Entry 7YEZ (electron microscopy, 3.40 A resolution); this record covers chains B and C of the 22 polymer chains in the assembly.

# Chain B (and C)
Name: RNA helicase
Organism: Mammalian orthoreovirus 3
Notes: EC 3.6.4.13; chain C of this document is another copy of the same molecule, construct and numbering; everything in this record applies to it too
Reference sequence: C9E874 (C9E874_9REOV); numbering as in UniProt (aligned over 1-1275)
Amino-acid sequence (1275 residues; numbered 1 to 1275; the number before each row is that of its first residue):
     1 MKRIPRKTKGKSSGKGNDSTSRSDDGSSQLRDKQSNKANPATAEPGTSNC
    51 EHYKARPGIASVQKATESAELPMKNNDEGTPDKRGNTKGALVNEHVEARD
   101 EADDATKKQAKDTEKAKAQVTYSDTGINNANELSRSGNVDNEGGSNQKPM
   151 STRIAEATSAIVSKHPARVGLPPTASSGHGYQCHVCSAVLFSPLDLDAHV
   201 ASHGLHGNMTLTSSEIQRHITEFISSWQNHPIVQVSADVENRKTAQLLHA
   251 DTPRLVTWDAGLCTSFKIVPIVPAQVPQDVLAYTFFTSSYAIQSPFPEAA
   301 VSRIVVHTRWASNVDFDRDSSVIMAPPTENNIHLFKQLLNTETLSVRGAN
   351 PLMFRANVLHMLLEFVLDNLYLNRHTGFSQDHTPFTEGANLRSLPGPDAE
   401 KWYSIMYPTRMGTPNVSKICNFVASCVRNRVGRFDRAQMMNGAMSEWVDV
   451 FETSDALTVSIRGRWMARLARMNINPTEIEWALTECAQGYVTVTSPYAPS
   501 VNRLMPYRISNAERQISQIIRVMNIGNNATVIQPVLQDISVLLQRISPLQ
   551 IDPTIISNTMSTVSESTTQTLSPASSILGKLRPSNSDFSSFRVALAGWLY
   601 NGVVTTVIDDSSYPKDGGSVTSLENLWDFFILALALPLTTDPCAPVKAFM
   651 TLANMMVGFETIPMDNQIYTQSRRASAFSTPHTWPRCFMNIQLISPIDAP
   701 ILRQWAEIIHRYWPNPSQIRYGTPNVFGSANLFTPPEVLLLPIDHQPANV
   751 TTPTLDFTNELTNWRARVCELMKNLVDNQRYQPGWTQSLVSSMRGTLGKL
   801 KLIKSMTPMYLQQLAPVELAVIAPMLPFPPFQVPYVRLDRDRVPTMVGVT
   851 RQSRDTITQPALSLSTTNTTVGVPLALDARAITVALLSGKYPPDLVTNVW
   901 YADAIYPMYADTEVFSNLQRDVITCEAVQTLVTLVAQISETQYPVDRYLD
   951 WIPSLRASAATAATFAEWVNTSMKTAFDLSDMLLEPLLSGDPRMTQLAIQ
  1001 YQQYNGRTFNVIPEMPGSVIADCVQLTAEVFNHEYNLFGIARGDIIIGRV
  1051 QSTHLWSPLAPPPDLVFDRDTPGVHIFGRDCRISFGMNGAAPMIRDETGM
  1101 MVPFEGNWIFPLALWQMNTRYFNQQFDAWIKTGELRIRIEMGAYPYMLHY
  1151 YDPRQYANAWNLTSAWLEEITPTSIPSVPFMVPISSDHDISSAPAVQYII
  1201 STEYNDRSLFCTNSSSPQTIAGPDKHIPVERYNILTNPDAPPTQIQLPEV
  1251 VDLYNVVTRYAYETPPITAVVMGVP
Unresolved in the structure: 1-171, 208-237, 1275 (chain C: 1-179, 204-210, 237-242, 1275)

# How chain B and chain C interact
Pairs across the interface - 39 pairs, chain B then chain C:
  Thr-174(B) / Gly-180(C)  hydrogen bond (side chain-backbone)
  Thr-174(B) / Tyr-181(C)
  Thr-174(B) / Gln-182(C)
  Ala-175(B) / Gly-180(C)
  Ser-176(B) / Gly-180(C)
  Thr-568(B) / Ser-566(C)
  Thr-568(B) / Thr-567(C)  hydrogen bond (backbone-backbone)
  Thr-568(B) / Thr-568(C)
  Gln-569(B) / Glu-565(C)
  Gln-569(B) / Ser-566(C)
  Gln-569(B) / Thr-567(C)
  Thr-570(B) / Thr-212(C)  hydrogen bond (backbone-side chain)
  Thr-570(B) / Ile-216(C)
  Thr-570(B) / Val-563(C)
  Thr-570(B) / Ser-564(C)
  Thr-570(B) / Glu-565(C)  hydrogen bond (side chain-backbone)
  Leu-571(B) / Thr-562(C)
  Leu-571(B) / Ser-564(C)
  Asp-616(B) / Lys-804(C)  hydrogen bond (backbone-side chain)
  Gly-617(B) / Lys-804(C)
  Thr-621(B) / Lys-799(C)  hydrogen bond
  Ser-622(B) / Thr-562(C)
  Ser-622(B) / Lys-799(C)
  Val-657(B) / Phe-757(C)
  Val-657(B) / Leu-802(C)
  Gly-658(B) / Phe-757(C)
  Phe-659(B) / Leu-802(C)  hydrophobic
  Gln-667(B) / Asn-749(C)
  Ile-668(B) / Val-750(C)  hydrophobic
  Thr-670(B) / Thr-754(C)
  Ser-672(B) / Thr-754(C)  hydrogen bond
  Ser-672(B) / Leu-755(C)
  Arg-673(B) / Thr-752(C)
  Pro-783(B) / Ser-791(C)  hydrogen bond (backbone-side chain)
  Gly-784(B) / Ser-791(C)  hydrogen bond (backbone-side chain)
  Gly-784(B) / Ser-792(C)
  Trp-785(B) / Ser-564(C)  hydrogen bond
  Gln-787(B) / Gln-787(C)
  Leu-789(B) / Ser-564(C)
Interface residues without a listed pair, chain B (27 interface residues in all): Pro-172, Gly-618, Ser-619
Interface residues without a listed pair, chain C (26 interface residues in all): Ser-561, Gly-795

# In short
27 residues of chain B and 26 residues of chain C are in contact; the contacts include 10 hydrogen bonds.
Among the polar pairs are Thr-174(B)/Gly-180(C), Thr-570(B)/Thr-212(C) and Thr-570(B)/Glu-565(C).
Both chains are RNA helicase (Mammalian orthoreovirus 3). Entry 7YEZ (In situ structure of polymerase complex
of mammalian reovirus in the reloaded state) was determined by electron microscopy together with 7YED, 7YEV,
7YF0 and 7YFE from the same study.
